1FZA - chains A and C of the 6 polymer chains in the assembly; structure by X-ray diffraction, 2.90 A resolution.

[Chain A]
Name: Fibrinogen
Source organism: Homo sapiens
Notes: fragment: fragment d
UniProt: P02671 (FIBA_HUMAN); residues 111-197 here correspond to UniProt positions 130-216 (UniProt number = residue number + 19)
Sequence (87 residues; each row starts with the number of its first residue):
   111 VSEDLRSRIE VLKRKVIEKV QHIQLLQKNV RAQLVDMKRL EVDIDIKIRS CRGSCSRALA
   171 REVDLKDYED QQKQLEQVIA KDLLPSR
Disordered / not traced: 196-197
Disulfide bonds: Cys161-Cys165

[Chain C]
Name: Fibrinogen
Source organism: Homo sapiens
Notes: fragment: fragment d
UniProt: P02679 (FIBG_HUMAN); aligned to UniProt positions 111-429 over residues 88-406 (the alignment contains insertions or deletions, so no single offset holds)
Sequence (319 residues; each row starts with the number of its first residue):
    88 KMLEEIMKYE ASILTHDSSI RYLQEIYNSN NQKIVNLKEK VAQLEAQCQE PCKDTVQIHD
   148 ITGKDCQDIA NKGAKQSGLY FIKPLKANQQ FLVYCEIDGS GNGWTVFQKR LDGSVDFKKN
   208 WIQYKEGFGH LSPTGTTEFW LGNEKIHLIS TQSAIPYALR VELEDWNGRT STADYAMFKV
   268 GPEADKYRLT YAYFAGGDAG DAFDGFDFGD DPSDKFFTSH NGMQFSTWDN DNDKFEGNCA
   328 EQDGSGWWMN KCHAGHLNGV YYQGGTYSKA STPNGYDNGI IWATWKTRWY SMKKTTMKII
   388 PFNRLTIGEG QQHHLGGAK
Disordered / not traced: 397-406
Construct notes: conflict Lys88 (Ile114 in P02679)
Disulfide bonds: Cys153-Cys182, Cys326-Cys339
Ion coordination: Ca2+: Asp318, Asp320, Phe322, Gly324

[Interface between chain A and chain C]
Cross-chain cystine bridges: Cys161(A)-Cys135(C)
Contacting residue pairs (26):
  Asp114(A) - Leu90(C)
  Arg118(A) - Met89(C)  hydrogen bond (side chain-backbone)
  Arg118(A) - Leu90(C)
  Arg118(A) - Ile93(C)
  Leu122(A) - Tyr96(C)  hydrophobic
  Lys125(A) - Ile100(C)
  Val126(A) - Ile100(C)  hydrophobic
  Lys129(A) - Asp104(C)
  His132(A) - Gln111(C)
  Ile133(A) - Ile107(C)  hydrophobic
  Leu136(A) - Gln111(C)
  Asn139(A) - Tyr114(C)
  Gln143(A) - Tyr114(C)  hydrogen bond (side chain-backbone)
  Gln143(A) - Asn117(C)
  Gln143(A) - Asn118(C)  hydrogen bond
  Met147(A) - Ile121(C)  hydrophobic
  Leu150(A) - Leu124(C)  hydrophobic
  Leu150(A) - Lys125(C)
  Ile154(A) - Val128(C)  hydrophobic
  Lys157(A) - Glu132(C)  salt bridge
  Cys161(A) - Cys135(C)  disulfide
  Gly163(A) - Pro138(C)
  Gly163(A) - Cys139(C)
  Ser164(A) - Cys135(C)
  Ser164(A) - Gln136(C)
  Ser164(A) - Glu137(C)  hydrogen bond (side chain-backbone)
Also at the interface, not in a pair above, chain A (22 interface residues in all): Asp146, Ile158, Ser160, Cys165
Also at the interface, not in a pair above, chain C (23 interface residues in all): Glu97, Leu131

[Overview]
The interface between chain A and chain C involves 22 residues on one side and 23 on the other; the contacts
include 1 disulfide bond, 4 hydrogen bonds and 1 salt bridge. Among the polar pairs are Lys157(A)-Glu132(C),
Arg118(A)-Met89(C) and Gln143(A)-Tyr114(C).
Here chain A is Fibrinogen and chain C is Fibrinogen, both from Homo sapiens. Entry 1FZA (Crystal structure of
fibrinogen fragment D) was determined by X-ray diffraction (same publication as 1FZB).
